6UTJ - chains L and d of the 35 polymer chains in the assembly; structure by electron microscopy, 2.90 A resolution.

== Chain L ==
Molecule: Proteasome subunit beta
Organism: Thermoplasma acidophilum
Notes: EC 3.4.25.1
UniProt: P28061 (PSB_THEAC); residues 1-203 here correspond to UniProt positions 9-211 (UniProt number = residue number + 8)
Amino-acid sequence (203 residues; numbered 1 to 203; the number before each row is that of its first residue):
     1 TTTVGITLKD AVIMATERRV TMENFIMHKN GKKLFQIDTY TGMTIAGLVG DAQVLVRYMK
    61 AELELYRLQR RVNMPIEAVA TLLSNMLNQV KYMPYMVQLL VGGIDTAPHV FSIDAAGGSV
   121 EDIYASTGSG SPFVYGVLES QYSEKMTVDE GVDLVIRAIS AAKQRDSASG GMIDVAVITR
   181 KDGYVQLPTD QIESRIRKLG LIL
UniProt features mapped onto this chain:
  - active site: Thr1 (Nucleophile)

== Chain d ==
Molecule: Proteasome subunit alpha
Organism: Thermoplasma acidophilum
Notes: EC 3.4.25.1
UniProt: P25156 (PSA_THEAC); residues 8-233 here = UniProt positions 8-233
Amino-acid sequence (226 residues; numbered 8 to 233; the number before each row is that of its first residue):
     8 YDRAITVFSP DGRLFQVEYA REAVKKGSTA LGMKFANGVL LISDKKVRSR LIEQNSIEAI
    68 QLIDDYVAAV TSGLVADARV LVDFARISAQ QEKVTYGSLV NIENLVKRVA DQMQQYTQYG
   128 GVRPYGVSLI FAGIDQIGPR LFDCDPAGTI NEYKATAIGS GKDAVVSFLE REYKENLPEK
   188 EAVTLGIKAL KSSLEEGEEL KAPEIASITV GNKYRIYDQE EVKKFL
Differences from the reference sequence: engineered mutation Ala66 (Lys in P25156)
UniProt features mapped onto this chain:
  - mutagenesis: Leu81 (L81A/E/G: Prevents PAN to stimulate gate opening), Val82 (V82A: No effect on PAN's ability to stimulate gate opening; V82D/G: Prevents PAN to stimulate gate opening)

== How chain L and chain d interact ==
Pairs across the interface (16; chain L residue first):
  Glu62(L) with Tyr103(d), hydrogen bond
  Tyr66(L) with Val107(d)
  Arg70(L) with Glu99(d), salt bridge; Val107(d); Asn108(d); Asn111(d), hydrogen bond
  Met74(L) with Tyr103(d), hydrophobic
  Pro75(L) with Gln143(d)
  Ala78(L) with Tyr103(d)
  Thr81(L) with Thr102(d); Tyr103(d); Gly104(d)
  Leu82(L) with Thr102(d); Tyr103(d), hydrophobic
  Asn85(L) with Val101(d); Thr102(d)
Also at the interface, not in a pair above, chain L (13 interface residues in all): Gln69, Arg71, Val72, Glu77
Also at the interface, not in a pair above, chain d (12 interface residues in all): Glu110, Lys114, Ile144

== Summary ==
Chain L and chain d form an interface of 13 and 12 residues respectively; the contacts include 2 hydrogen
bonds and 1 salt bridge. Polar pairs include Arg70(L)-Glu99(d), Glu62(L)-Tyr103(d) and Arg70(L)-Asn111(d).
From UniProt: active-site residue Thr1(L) on chain L; 2 mutagenesis sites on chain d.
Chain L is Proteasome subunit beta and chain d is Proteasome subunit alpha, both from Thermoplasma
acidophilum; the structure, Allosteric couple between alpha rings of the 20S proteasome. 20S proteasome singly
capped by PA26/E102A, C-terminus ..., was determined by electron microscopy together with 6UTF, 6UTG, 6UTH and
6UTI from the same study.
